Entry 7LN5 (electron microscopy, 3.09 A resolution); this record covers chains E and F of the 7 polymer chains in the assembly.

# Chain E (and F)
Molecule: Transitional endoplasmic reticulum ATPase
Source organism: Homo sapiens
Notes: EC 3.6.4.6; chain F of this document is another copy of the same molecule, construct and numbering; everything in this record applies to it too
Reference sequence: P55072 (TERA_HUMAN); numbering as in UniProt (aligned over 1-806)
Amino-acid sequence (806 residues; each row starts with the number of its first residue):
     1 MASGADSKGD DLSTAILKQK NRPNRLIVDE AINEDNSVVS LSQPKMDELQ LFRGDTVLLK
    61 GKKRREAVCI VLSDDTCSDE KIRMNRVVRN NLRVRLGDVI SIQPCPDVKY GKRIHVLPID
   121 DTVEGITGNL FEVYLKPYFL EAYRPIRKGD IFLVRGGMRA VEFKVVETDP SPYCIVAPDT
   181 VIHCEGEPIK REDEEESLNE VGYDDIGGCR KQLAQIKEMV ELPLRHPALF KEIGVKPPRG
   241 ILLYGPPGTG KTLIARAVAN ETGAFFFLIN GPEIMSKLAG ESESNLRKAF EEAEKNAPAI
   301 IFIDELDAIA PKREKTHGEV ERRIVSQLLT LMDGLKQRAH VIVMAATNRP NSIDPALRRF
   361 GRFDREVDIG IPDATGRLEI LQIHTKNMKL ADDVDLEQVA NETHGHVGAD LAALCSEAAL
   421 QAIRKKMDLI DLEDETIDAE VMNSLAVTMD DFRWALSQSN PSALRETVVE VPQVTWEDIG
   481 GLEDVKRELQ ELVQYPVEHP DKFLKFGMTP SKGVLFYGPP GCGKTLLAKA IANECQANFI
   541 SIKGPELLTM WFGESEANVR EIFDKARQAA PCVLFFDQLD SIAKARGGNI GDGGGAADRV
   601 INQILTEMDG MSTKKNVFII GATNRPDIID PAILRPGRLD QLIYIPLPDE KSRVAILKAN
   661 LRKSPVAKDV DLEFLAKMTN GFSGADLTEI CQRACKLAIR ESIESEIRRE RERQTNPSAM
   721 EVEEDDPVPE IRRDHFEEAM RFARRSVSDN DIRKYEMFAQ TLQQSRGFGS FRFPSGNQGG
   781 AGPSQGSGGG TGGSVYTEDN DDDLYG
Not modelled in the structure: 1-11, 715-726, 767-806 (chain F: 1-20, 463-471, 546-557, 584-595, 715-726, 763-769, 776-806)
Construct notes: engineered mutation Glu232 (Ala in P55072), Gln578 (Glu in P55072)
Curated features (UniProtKB/Swiss-Prot):
  - region: Thr797 to Gly806 (Interaction with UBXN6)
  - motif: Asp802 to Gly806 (PIM motif)
  - binding site (ATP): Pro247 to Leu253, Asn348, His384, Gly521 to Leu526
  - modified residue: Ala2 (N-acetylalanine), Ser3 (Phosphoserine), Ser7 (Phosphoserine), Ser13 (Phosphoserine), Ser37 (Phosphoserine), Lys315 (N6,N6,N6-trimethyllysine), Thr436 (Phosphothreonine), Ser462 (Phosphoserine), Lys502 (N6-acetyllysine), Lys505 (N6-acetyllysine), Lys668 (N6-acetyllysine), Ser702 (Phosphoserine), Lys754 (N6-acetyllysine), Ser770 (Phosphoserine), Ser775 (Phosphoserine), Ser787 (Phosphoserine), Tyr805 (Phosphotyrosine)
  - cross-link (Glycyl lysine isopeptide (Lys-Gly)): Lys8 (interchain with G-Cter in SUMO2), Lys18 (interchain with G-Cter in SUMO2)
Bound ions: Mg2+ site 1: Thr252 (together with ATP); Mg2+ site 2: Thr525 (together with ATP)
Ligand contacts:
  - ATP (adenosine-5'-triphosphate), molecule 1: Asp205, Ile206, Gly207, Cys209, Pro246, Pro247, Gly248, Thr249, Gly250, Lys251, Thr252, Leu253, Arg256, Glu305, Asn348, Ile380, His384, Val407, Gly408, Ala409
  - ATP, molecule 2: Asp478, Ile479, Gly480, Leu482, Pro519, Pro520, Gly521, Cys522, Gly523, Lys524, Thr525, Leu526, Gln578, Asn624, Ile656, Asn660, Gly684, Ala685, Thr688
What the authors report for this chain:
  - binding site for ATP: Arg256, Asp333, Arg362, Asp609, Arg638
  - mutagenesis - W551A/F552A, R599A: abolished catalytic activity
  - mutagenesis - I590A/D592A: unchanged catalytic activity
  - disease-associated variants - A232E: increased catalytic activity (citing earlier work)
  - mutagenesis - E578Q: decreased catalytic activity (citing earlier work)
  - mutagenesis - L464A: decreased catalytic activity

# Chain E / chain F interface
Pairs across the interface (79; chain E residue first):
  Leu12(E) with Arg424(F); Lys425(F)
  Ala15(E) with Arg424(F); Met427(F), hydrophobic
  Ile16(E) with Leu432(F), hydrophobic
  Lys20(E) with Asp428(F); Leu429(F); Ile430(F); Asp431(F)
  Arg22(E) with Asp431(F), salt bridge; Asp434(F), salt bridge
  Arg25(E) with Asp431(F), salt bridge; Glu433(F), salt bridge
  Ser101(E) with Glu433(F), hydrogen bond
  Glu218(E) with Arg424(F), salt bridge
  Leu222(E) with Ile423(F), hydrophobic
  Arg225(E) with Leu432(F)
  His226(E) with Asp431(F); Leu432(F); Asp434(F); Glu435(F); Ile437(F)
  Ala228(E) with Met442(F)
  Leu229(E) with Ile423(F), hydrophobic; Ile430(F), hydrophobic; Ile437(F), hydrophobic
  Phe230(E) with Ile423(F), hydrophobic
  Glu232(E) with Lys389(F), salt bridge; Met442(F)
  Ile233(E) with Met388(F); Lys389(F); Ala419(F), hydrophobic; Leu445(F), hydrophobic; Val447(F), hydrophobic
  Gly234(E) with Met388(F)
  Val235(E) with Ser416(F); Ala419(F), hydrophobic
  Glu314(E) with His317(F), hydrogen bond (backbone-side chain)
  His317(E) with His317(F)
  Glu319(E) with Val320(F)
  Arg322(E) with Thr316(F); His317(F), hydrogen bond (side chain-backbone); Gly318(F)
  Arg323(E) with Met275(F); Ser276(F); Lys277(F); Leu278(F)
  Ser326(E) with Pro272(F); Met275(F); Ser276(F)
  Gln327(E) with Ser276(F), hydrogen bond
  Leu329(E) with Pro272(F), hydrophobic
  Thr330(E) with Pro272(F); Glu273(F), hydrogen bond (side chain-backbone)
  Arg359(E) with Pro247(F); Asn348(F), hydrogen bond
  Arg365(E) with Ser416(F)
  Tyr495(E) with Arg700(F); Ile703(F), hydrophobic; Glu704(F)
  His499(E) with Ile703(F)
  Lys502(E) with Glu706(F), salt bridge
  Phe503(E) with Ile699(F), hydrophobic
  Lys505(E) with Pro727(F); Val728(F); Pro729(F)
  Phe506(E) with Ser664(F), hydrogen bond (backbone-side chain); Cys695(F); Ala698(F), hydrophobic; Ile699(F), hydrophobic; Ser702(F); Val728(F)
  Gly507(E) with Lys663(F); Ser664(F)
  Met508(E) with Lys663(F); Cys695(F), hydrophobic; Lys696(F), hydrogen bond; Ile699(F), hydrophobic
  Arg766(E) with Ser746(F)
Other interface residues (no listed pair), chain E (48 interface residues in all): Ser13, Lys60, Lys231, Ala279, Gly280, Glu283, Arg313, Thr316, Phe360, Arg362
Other interface residues (no listed pair), chain F (59 interface residues in all): Glu195, Glu305, Ala308, Glu321, Ala409, Ala412, Ala413, Leu420, Ala422, Thr436, Pro665, Ile707

# In short
The interface between chain E and chain F involves 48 residues on one side and 59 on the other; the contacts
include 8 hydrogen bonds and 7 salt bridges. Polar contacts include Arg22(E)-Asp431(F), Arg22(E)-Asp434(F) and
Arg25(E)-Asp431(F). The paper reports a binding site for ATP at Arg256(E), Asp333(E) and Arg362(E) among
others; W551A/F552A and R599A of chain E abolish catalytic activity; 6 substitutions were tested in all.
Both chains are Transitional endoplasmic reticulum ATPase (Homo sapiens). Entry 7LN5 (Cryo-EM structure of
human p97 in complex with Npl4/Ufd1 and polyubiquitinated Ub-Eos (CHAPSO, Class 1, Close ...) was determined
by electron microscopy, deposited together with 7LMZ, 7LN0, 7LN1, 7LN2, 7LN3, 7LN4 and 7LN6.
